PDB entry 9FI8 | electron microscopy, 3.60 A resolution | chains HN and hB of the 28 polymer chains in the assembly

== Chain HN ==
Name: mS161
From: Toxoplasma gondii
UniProtKB: S8ERU3 (S8ERU3_TOXGM); residues 1-26 here correspond to UniProt positions 316-341 (UniProt number = residue number + 315)
Sequence (26 residues; row label = number of the first residue in the row):
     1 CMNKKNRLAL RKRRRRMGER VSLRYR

== Chain hB ==
Molecule: SSUD
From: Toxoplasma gondii
Sequence (56 nucleotides; row label = number of the first residue in the row):
     2 GGAAGCUGGA AGACGGAAUC GUUAUUAAGC GCCAGGUAGU CCUGGACACU GAAUCC

== How chain HN and chain hB interact ==
Contacting residue pairs (17):
  Cys1(HN) - G3(hB)  sugar contact
  Cys1(HN) - A4(hB)  phosphate contact
  Cys1(HN) - C43(hB)  hydrogen bond to the phosphate
  Met2(HN) - G3(hB)  phosphate contact
  Met2(HN) - A4(hB)  phosphate contact
  Met2(HN) - C42(hB)  phosphate contact
  Met2(HN) - C43(hB)  phosphate contact
  Lys5(HN) - C31(hB)  salt bridge to the phosphate
  Lys5(HN) - G32(hB)  phosphate contact
  Asn6(HN) - C43(hB)  hydrogen bond to the phosphate
  Arg7(HN) - A4(hB)  salt bridge to the phosphate
  Arg7(HN) - A5(hB)  salt bridge to the phosphate
  Ala9(HN) - C33(hB)  phosphate contact
  Arg11(HN) - A5(hB)  salt bridge to the phosphate
  Arg11(HN) - G6(hB)  salt bridge to the phosphate
  Tyr25(HN) - G6(hB)  hydrogen bond to the phosphate
  Tyr25(HN) - U8(hB)  base contact
Other interface residues (no listed pair), chain HN (9 interface residues in all): Leu10
Other interface residues (no listed pair), chain hB (12 interface residues in all): C7, G9

== Overview ==
Chain HN and chain hB form an interface of 9 and 12 residues respectively; the contacts include 3 hydrogen
bonds and 5 salt bridges. Among the polar pairs are Cys1(HN)-C43(hB), Asn6(HN)-C43(hB) and Tyr25(HN)-G6(hB).
Chain HN is mS161 and chain hB is SSUD, both from Toxoplasma gondii; the structure, SSU(head) structure
derived from the SSU sample of the mitoribosome from T. gondii, was determined by electron microscopy (same
publication as 9FIA).
